PDB entry 7B23 | X-ray diffraction, 2.15 A resolution | chains B and E of the 8 polymer chains in the assembly

# Chain B
Name: DtxR family iron (Metal) dependent repressor
Organism: Saccharopolyspora erythraea (strain ATCC 11635 / DSM 40517 / JCM 4748 / NBRC 13426 / NCIMB 8594 / NRRL 2338)
Reference sequence: A0A2A9J1W2 (A0A2A9J1W2_SACEN); residue numbers follow UniProt; this construct covers 1-231
Chain sequence (233 residues; row label = number of the first residue in the row; numbers below 1 keep their minus sign (Gly-1 is residue -1)):
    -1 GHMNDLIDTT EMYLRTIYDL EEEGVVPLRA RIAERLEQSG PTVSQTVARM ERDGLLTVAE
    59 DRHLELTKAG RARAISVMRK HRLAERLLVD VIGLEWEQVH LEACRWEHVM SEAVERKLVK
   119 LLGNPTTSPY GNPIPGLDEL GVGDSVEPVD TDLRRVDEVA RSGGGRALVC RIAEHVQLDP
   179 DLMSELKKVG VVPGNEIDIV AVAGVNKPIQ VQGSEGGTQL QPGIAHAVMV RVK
Disordered / not traced: -1 to 2, 141-145, 231
Modified residues: Cys102 (3-sulfinoalanine; CSD)
Differences from the reference sequence: expression tag (-1 to 0)
Bound ions: Co2+ site 1: Met10, Cys102, Glu105, His106; Co2+ site 2: His79, Glu83, His98, Glu172, Gln175

# Chain E
Molecule: SACE_2689 promoter DNA-binding sequence
Sequence (30 nucleotides; row label = number of the first residue in the row):
     1 GGTGACTTAG GTTAGCTTTA CCAAAGTACG
Disordered / not traced: 1

# How chain B and chain E interact
Pairs across the interface - 14 pairs, chain B then chain E:
  Thr7(B) - DG15(E)  sugar contact
  Thr7(B) - DC16(E)  hydrogen bond to the phosphate
  Gln36(B) - DC16(E)  hydrogen bond to the phosphate
  Gln36(B) - DT17(E)  phosphate contact
  Ser37(B) - DT17(E)  hydrogen bond to the phosphate
  Ser37(B) - DT18(E)  base contact
  Pro39(B) - DT18(E)  base contact
  Thr40(B) - DC16(E)  sugar contact
  Thr40(B) - DT17(E)  hydrogen bond to the phosphate
  Gln43(B) - DG15(E)  base contact
  Gln43(B) - DC16(E)  hydrogen bond to the base
  Arg47(B) - DA14(E)  phosphate contact
  Arg47(B) - DG15(E)  salt bridge to the phosphate
  Arg50(B) - DA14(E)  salt bridge to the phosphate
Other interface residues (no listed pair), chain B (11 interface residues in all): Leu4, Thr8, Glu35
Other interface residues (no listed pair), chain E (6 interface residues in all): DT19

# Overview
11 residues of chain B and 6 residues of chain E are in contact; the contacts include 5 hydrogen bonds and 2
salt bridges. Polar contacts include Gln43(B)-DC16(E), Thr7(B)-DC16(E) and Gln36(B)-DC16(E). The Co2+ site 1
is built by Met10(B), Cys102(B), Glu105(B) and His106(B).
Chain B is DtxR family iron (Metal) dependent repressor (Saccharopolyspora erythraea (strain ATCC 11635 / DSM
40517 / JCM 4748 / NBRC 13426 / NCIMB 8594 / NRRL 2338)) and chain E is SACE_2689 promoter DNA-binding
sequence; the structure, DtxR-like iron-dependent regulator IdeR complexed with cobalt and the SACE_2689
promoter DNA-binding sequence, was determined by X-ray diffraction (same publication as 7B1V, 7B1Y, 7B20, 7B24
and 7B25).
